PDB entry 7PFU | electron microscopy, 5.00 A resolution (low resolution: residue-level contacts below are approximate; hydrogen-bond / salt-bridge calls are withheld) | chains G and I of the 20 polymer chains in the assembly

== Chain G ==
Name: Histone H2A type 1-B/E
Organism: Homo sapiens
Reference sequence: P04908 (H2A1B_HUMAN); residues 0-129 here correspond to UniProt positions 1-130 (UniProt number = residue number + 1)
Chain sequence (147 residues; numbered -17 to 129; the number before each row is that of its first residue; numbers below 1 keep their minus sign (His-17 is residue -17)):
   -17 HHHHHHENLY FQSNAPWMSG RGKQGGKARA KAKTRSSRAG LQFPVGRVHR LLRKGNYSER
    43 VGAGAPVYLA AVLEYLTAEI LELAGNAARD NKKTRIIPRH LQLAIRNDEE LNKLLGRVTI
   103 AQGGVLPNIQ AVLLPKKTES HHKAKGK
Not modelled in the structure: -17 to 9, 119-129
Differences from the reference sequence: expression tag (-17 to -1)
UniProt features mapped onto this chain:
  - modified residue: Ser1 (N-acetylserine), Arg3 (Citrulline), Lys5 (N6-(2-hydroxyisobutyryl)lysine), Lys9 (N6-(2-hydroxyisobutyryl)lysine), Lys13 (N6-(beta-hydroxybutyryl)lysine), Lys36 (N6-(2-hydroxyisobutyryl)lysine), Lys74 (N6-(2-hydroxyisobutyryl)lysine), Lys75 (N6-(2-hydroxyisobutyryl)lysine), Lys95 (N6-(2-hydroxyisobutyryl)lysine), Gln104 (N5-methylglutamine), Lys118 (N6-(2-hydroxyisobutyryl)lysine), Lys119 (N6-crotonyllysine), Thr120 (Phosphothreonine), Lys125 (N6-crotonyllysine)
  - cross-link (Glycyl lysine isopeptide (Lys-Gly)): Lys13 (interchain with G-Cter in ubiquitin), Lys15 (interchain with G-Cter in ubiquitin), Lys119 (interchain with G-Cter in ubiquitin)

== Chain I ==
Molecule: 828-nt DNA strand
Organism: synthetic construct
Sequence (828 nucleotides; numbered 1 to 828; the number before each row is that of its first residue):
     1 ATCCTGGCCG CCACTGGCCG CCACTGGCCA CTGGAGAATC CCGGTGCCGA GGCCGCTCAA
    61 TTGGTCGTAG ACAGCTCTAG CACCGCTTAA ACGCACGTAC GCGCTGTCCC CCGCGTTTTA
   121 ACCGCCAAGG GGATTACTCC CTAGTCTCCA GGCACGTGTC ACATATATAC ATCCTGTGCA
   181 TGTAAGTGCA TGTAAGTGCA TGTAAGTACT CTGGCCGCCA CTGGCCGCCA CTGGCCACTG
   241 GAGAATCCCG GTGCCGAGGC CGCTCAATTG GTCGTAGACA GCTCTAGCAC CGCTTAAACG
   301 CACGTACGCG CTGTCCCCCG CGTTTTAACC GCCAAGGGGA TTACTCCCTA GTCTCCAGGC
   361 ACGTGTCACA TATATACATC CTGTGCATGT AAGTGCATGT AAGTGCATGT AAGTACTCTG
   421 GCCGCCACTG GCCGCCACTG GCCACTGGAG AATCCCGGTG CCGAGGCCGC TCAATTGGTC
   481 GTAGACAGCT CTAGCACCGC TTAAACGCAC GTACGCGCTG TCCCCCGCGT TTTAACCGCC
   541 AAGGGGATTA CTCCCTAGTC TCCAGGCACG TGTCACATAT ATACATCCTG TGCATGTAAG
   601 TGCATGTAAG TGCATGTAAG TACTCTGGCC GCCACTGGCC GCCACTGGCC ACTGGAGAAT
   661 CCCGGTGCCG AGGCCGCTCA ATTGGTCGTA GACAGCTCTA GCACCGCTTA AACGCACGTA
   721 CGCGCTGTCC CCCGCGTTTT AACCGCCAAG GGGATTACTC CCTAGTCTCC AGGCACGTGT
   781 CACATATATA CATCCTGTGC ATGTAAGTGC ATGTAAGTGC ATGTAGAT
Not modelled in the structure: 1-15, 193-429, 607-828

== How chain G and chain I interact ==
Pairs across the interface (21; chain G residue first):
  Arg11(G) with DT147(I); DC148(I); DC149(I)
  Ala14(G) with DA150(I)
  Arg29(G) with DG152(I); DC153(I)
  His31(G) with DA143(I)
  Glu41(G) with DA143(I)
  Arg42(G) with DC141(I); DT142(I); DA143(I)
  Val43(G) with DT142(I); DA143(I)
  Gly44(G) with DT142(I)
  Ala45(G) with DT142(I)
  Lys75(G) with DC162(I); DA163(I)
  Thr76(G) with DA161(I); DC162(I)
  Arg77(G) with DA161(I); DC162(I)
Interface residues without a listed pair, chain G (14 interface residues in all): Arg35, Lys74

== Overview ==
14 residues of chain G face 12 of chain I across their interface.
Here chain G is Histone H2A type 1-B/E (Homo sapiens) and chain I is an 828-nt DNA strand (synthetic
construct). Entry 7PFU (Nucleosome stack of the 4x207 nucleosome array containing H1) was determined by
electron microscopy, deposited together with 7PET, 7PEU, 7PEV, 7PEW, 7PEX, 7PEY and 16 further entries.
